PDB entry 7VCT | electron microscopy, 3.21 A resolution | chains A and B of the 6 polymer chains in the assembly

# Chain A (and B)
Molecule: Transitional endoplasmic reticulum ATPase
Source organism: Homo sapiens
Notes: EC 3.6.4.6; chain B of this document is another copy of the same molecule, construct and numbering; everything in this record applies to it too
Reference sequence: P55072 (TERA_HUMAN); residue numbers follow UniProt; this construct covers 1-806
Chain sequence (812 residues; numbered 1 to 812; the number before each row is that of its first residue):
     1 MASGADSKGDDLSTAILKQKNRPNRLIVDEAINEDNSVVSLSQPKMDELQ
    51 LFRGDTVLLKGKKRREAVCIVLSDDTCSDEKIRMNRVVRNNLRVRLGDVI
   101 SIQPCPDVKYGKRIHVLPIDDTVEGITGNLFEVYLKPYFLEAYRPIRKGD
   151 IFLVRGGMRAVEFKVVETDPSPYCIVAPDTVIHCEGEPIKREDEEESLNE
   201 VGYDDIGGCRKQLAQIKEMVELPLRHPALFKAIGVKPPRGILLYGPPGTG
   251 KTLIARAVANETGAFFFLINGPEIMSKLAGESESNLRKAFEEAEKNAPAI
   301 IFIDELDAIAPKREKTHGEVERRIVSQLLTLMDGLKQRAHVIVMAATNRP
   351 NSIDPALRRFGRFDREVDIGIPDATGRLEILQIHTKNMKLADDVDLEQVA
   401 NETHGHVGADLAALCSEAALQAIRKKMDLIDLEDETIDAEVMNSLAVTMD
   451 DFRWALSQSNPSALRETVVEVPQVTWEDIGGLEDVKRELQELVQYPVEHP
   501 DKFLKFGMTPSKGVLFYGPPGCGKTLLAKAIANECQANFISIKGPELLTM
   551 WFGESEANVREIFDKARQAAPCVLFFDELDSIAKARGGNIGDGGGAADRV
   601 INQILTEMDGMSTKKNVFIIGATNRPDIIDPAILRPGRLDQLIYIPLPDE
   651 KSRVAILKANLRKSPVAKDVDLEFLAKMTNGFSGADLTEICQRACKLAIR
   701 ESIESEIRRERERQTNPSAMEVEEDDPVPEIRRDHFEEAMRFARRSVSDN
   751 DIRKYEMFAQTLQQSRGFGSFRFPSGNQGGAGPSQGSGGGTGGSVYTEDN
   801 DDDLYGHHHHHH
Disordered / not traced: 1-20, 772-812
Differences from the reference sequence: expression tag (807-812)
Ion coordination: Mg2+: T252 (together with ATP-gamma-S)
Residues lining bound ligands:
  - ADP (adenosine-5'-diphosphate): D478, I479, G480, P519, P520, G521, C522, G523, K524, T525, L526, I656, N660, G684, A685, T688
  - ATP-gamma-S (AGS; phosphothiophosphoric acid-adenylate ester): D205, I206, G207, P247, G248, T249, G250, K251, T252, L253, N348, I380, H384, G408, A409
Curated features (UniProtKB/Swiss-Prot):
  - region: T797 to G806 (Interaction with UBXN6)
  - motif: D802 to G806 (PIM motif)
  - binding site (ATP): P247 to L253, N348, H384, G521 to L526
  - modified residue: A2 (N-acetylalanine), S3 (Phosphoserine), S7 (Phosphoserine), S13 (Phosphoserine), S37 (Phosphoserine), K315 (N6,N6,N6-trimethyllysine), T436 (Phosphothreonine), S462 (Phosphoserine), K502 (N6-acetyllysine), K505 (N6-acetyllysine), K668 (N6-acetyllysine), S702 (Phosphoserine), K754 (N6-acetyllysine), S770 (Phosphoserine), S775 (Phosphoserine), S787 (Phosphoserine), Y805 (Phosphotyrosine)
  - cross-link (Glycyl lysine isopeptide (Lys-Gly)): K8 (interchain with G-Cter in SUMO2), K18 (interchain with G-Cter in SUMO2)
  - natural variant: R95 (R95G: In IBMPFD1), G97 (G97E: In CMT2Y), I126 (I126F: In IBMPFD1; uncertain significance), R155 (R155C: In IBMPFD1; R155H: In FTDALS6 and IBMPFD1; R155L: In IBMPFD1; R155P: In IBMPFD1; R155S: In IBMPFD1), R159 (R159G: In FTDALS6; R159H: In IBMPFD1), A160 (A160T: In IBMPFD1; uncertain significance), E185 (E185K: In CMT2Y), R191 (R191Q: In FTDALS6 and IBMPFD1), L198 (L198W: In IBMPFD1), A232 (A232E: In IBMPFD1), I254 (I254F: In IBMPFD1; uncertain significance), I369 (I369T: In IBMPFD1; uncertain significance), 2 further natural variant entries in UniProt
  - mutagenesis: F52 to D55 (Abolishes interaction with NPLOC4; when associated with A-110), R53 (R53A: Minor effect on affinity for ATP and ADP), R86 (R86A: Strongly increased affinity for ATP. Strongly reduced affinity for ADP), Y110 (Y110A: Abolishes interaction with NPLOC4; when associated with 52-A--A-55), R113 to H115 (Severely reduced binding to DERL1), F131 (F131R: Severely reduced binding to DERL1), L140 (L140D: Severely reduced binding to DERL1), D179 (D179R: No effect on binding to DERL1), H183 (H183W: Severely reduced binding to DERL1), K251 (K251Q: Impairs ERAD degradation of HMGCR and does not inhibit interaction with RHBDD1; when associated with Q-524), E305 (E305Q: Defect in ubiquitin-dependent protein degradation by the proteasome; when associated with Q-578), K312 (K312A: Does not affect methylation by VCPKMT), 8 further mutagenesis entries in UniProt
From the paper describing this entry:
  - mutagenesis - E578A: decreased catalytic activity
  - mutagenesis - E305A/E578A: abolished catalytic activity

# How chain A and chain B interact
Pairs across the interface - 82 pairs, chain A then chain B:
  E218(A) with R424(B), hydrogen bond (backbone-side chain)
  L222(A) with R424(B)
  H226(A) with M427(B); D431(B), salt bridge
  L229(A) with D434(B); I437(B), hydrophobic
  F230(A) with L420(B), hydrophobic
  A232(A) with G125(B); R159(B), hydrogen bond (backbone-side chain)
  I233(A) with M158(B); M442(B), hydrophobic
  V235(A) with M158(B), hydrophobic; S416(B); L420(B), hydrophobic
  K236(A) with S416(B)
  R313(A) with P311(B); K315(B)
  E319(A) with E319(B); V320(B)
  R322(A) with K315(B); E321(B), salt bridge
  R323(A) with M275(B); K277(B); L278(B)
  S326(A) with P272(B); M275(B); S276(B)
  Q327(A) with S276(B)
  T330(A) with P272(B), hydrogen bond (side chain-backbone); E273(B)
  R359(A) with E305(B), salt bridge; N348(B), hydrogen bond
  F360(A) with P247(B); A409(B), hydrophobic; D410(B)
  R362(A) with E305(B), salt bridge
  R487(A) with R700(B)
  E491(A) with R700(B), salt bridge
  K502(A) with S702(B), hydrogen bond; I703(B)
  F503(A) with I699(B), hydrophobic
  K505(A) with P665(B)
  F506(A) with S664(B), hydrogen bond (backbone-side chain); I699(B), hydrophobic; V728(B)
  G507(A) with S664(B), hydrogen bond (backbone-side chain)
  M508(A) with Q692(B); K696(B)
  R560(A) with R465(B)
  R567(A) with L464(B); R465(B)
  Q568(A) with N460(B)
  G593(A) with R586(B)
  G594(A) with A585(B); G587(B)
  A596(A) with K584(B); A585(B), hydrophobic
  A597(A) with F552(B)
  D598(A) with F552(B)
  R599(A) with F552(B)
  N602(A) with P545(B); L548(B); T549(B)
  Q603(A) with T549(B)
  T606(A) with P545(B)
  E607(A) with R465(B), salt bridge
  K614(A) with E402(B); R453(B); L456(B)
  R635(A) with E578(B), salt bridge
  Q641(A) with K696(B)
  L762(A) with R744(B), hydrogen bond (backbone-side chain)
  Q764(A) with A743(B)
  S765(A) with R741(B)
  R766(A) with F682(B); R741(B); R745(B)
  G769(A) with E737(B)
  S770(A) with F674(B)
  F771(A) with V670(B), hydrophobic; R733(B); E737(B), hydrogen bond (backbone-side chain)
Other interface residues (no listed pair), chain A (63 interface residues in all): G234, L329, D333, R365, Y495, H499, T509, G610, T613, K615, R638, G767, F768
Other interface residues (no listed pair), chain B (87 interface residues in all): G248, N270, H317, G318, V407, E417, A419, I423, I430, E433, S457, Q458, S462, G588, D592, K663, D669, D671, M678, N680, C695, A698, E706, P729, I731, M740, F742

# Overview
The interface between chain A and chain B involves 63 residues on one side and 87 on the other; the contacts
include 9 hydrogen bonds and 7 salt bridges. Polar pairs include H226(A)-D431(B), R322(A)-E321(B) and
R359(A)-E305(B). The paper reports that E578A of chain A reduces catalytic activity; E305A/E578A of chain A
abolish catalytic activity.
Both chains are Transitional endoplasmic reticulum ATPase (Homo sapiens). Entry 7VCT (Human p97 single hexamer
conformer III with D1-ATPgammaS and D2-ADP bound) was determined by electron microscopy (same publication as
7VCS, 7VCU, 7VCV and 7VCX).
